Entry 6WIL (X-ray diffraction, 2.40 A resolution); this record covers chain A.

[Chain A]
Protein: Hemolysin activator protein CdiB
Source organism: Acinetobacter baumannii ACICU
UniProt: A0A241YIJ9 (A0A241YIJ9_ACIBA); residues 3-560 here correspond to UniProt positions 24-581 (UniProt number = residue number + 21)
Chain sequence (560 residues; each row starts with the number of its first residue):
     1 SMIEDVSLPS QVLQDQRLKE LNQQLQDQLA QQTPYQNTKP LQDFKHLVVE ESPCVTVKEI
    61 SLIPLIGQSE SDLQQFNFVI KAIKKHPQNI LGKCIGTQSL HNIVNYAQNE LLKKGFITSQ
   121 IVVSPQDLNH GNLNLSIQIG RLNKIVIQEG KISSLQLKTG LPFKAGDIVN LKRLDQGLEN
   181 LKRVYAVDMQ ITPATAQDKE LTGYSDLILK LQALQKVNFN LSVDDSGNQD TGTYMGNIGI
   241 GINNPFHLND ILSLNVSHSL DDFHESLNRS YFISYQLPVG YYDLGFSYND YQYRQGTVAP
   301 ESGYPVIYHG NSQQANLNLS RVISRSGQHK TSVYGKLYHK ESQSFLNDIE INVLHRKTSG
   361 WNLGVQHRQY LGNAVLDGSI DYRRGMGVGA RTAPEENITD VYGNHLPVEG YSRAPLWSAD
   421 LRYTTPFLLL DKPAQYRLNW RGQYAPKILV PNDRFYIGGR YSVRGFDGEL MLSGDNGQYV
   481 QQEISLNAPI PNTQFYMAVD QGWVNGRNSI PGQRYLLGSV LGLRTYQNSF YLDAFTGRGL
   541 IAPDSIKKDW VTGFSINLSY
Disordered / not traced: 198, 389-411
Sequence notes: expression tag (1-2)
Modified positions: Mse2 (selenomethionine); Mse189, Mse235, Mse386, Mse471, Mse497 (selenomethionine; parent Met)
Disulfides: Cys54-Cys94
What the authors report for this chain:
  - contacts within the chain: Tyr35-Asp175, Glu179-Arg325 (salt bridge), Glu179-Lys330 (salt bridge), Asp224-Arg460, Ser226-Arg460, Gly227-Thr552 (hydrogen bond)
  - mutagenesis - D224C/S555C: unchanged expression
  - mutagenesis - D225C/F554C: unchanged localization
  - contacts within the chain: Gly227-Thr552 (hydrogen bond) (from molecular simulation)

[In short]
The paper reports that D224C/S555C leave expression unchanged; contacts within the chain involving Tyr35,
Asp175 and Glu179 among others.
Chain A is Hemolysin activator protein CdiB (Acinetobacter baumannii ACICU); the structure, CdiB from
Acinetobacter baumannii, was determined by X-ray diffraction together with 6WIM from the same study.
